Entry 2BZ9 (X-ray diffraction, 2.21 A resolution); this record covers chain A.

# Chain A
Name: Sterol 14ALPHA-demethylase
Organism: Mycobacterium tuberculosis
Notes: EC 1.14.13.70
Reference sequence: P0A512 (CP51_MYCTU); numbering as in UniProt (aligned over 1-451)
Sequence (455 residues; numbered 1 to 455; the number before each row is that of its first residue):
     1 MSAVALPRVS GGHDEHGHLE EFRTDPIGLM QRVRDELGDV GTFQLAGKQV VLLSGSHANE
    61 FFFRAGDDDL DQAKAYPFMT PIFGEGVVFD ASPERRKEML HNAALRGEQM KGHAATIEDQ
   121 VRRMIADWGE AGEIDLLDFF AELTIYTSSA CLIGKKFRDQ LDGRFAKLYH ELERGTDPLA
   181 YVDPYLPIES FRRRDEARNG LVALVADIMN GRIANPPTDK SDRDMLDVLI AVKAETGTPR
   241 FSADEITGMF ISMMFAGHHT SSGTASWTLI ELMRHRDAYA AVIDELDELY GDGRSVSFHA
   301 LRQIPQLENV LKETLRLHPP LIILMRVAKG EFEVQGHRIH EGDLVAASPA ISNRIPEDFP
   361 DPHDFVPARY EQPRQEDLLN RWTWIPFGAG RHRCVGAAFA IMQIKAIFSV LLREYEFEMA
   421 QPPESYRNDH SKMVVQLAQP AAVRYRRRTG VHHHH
Disordered / not traced: 1, 85-98, 217-220, 450-455
Construct notes: engineered mutation Leu37 (Cys in P0A512), Ala442 (Cys in P0A512)
Ion coordination: heme Fe near Cys394 (its only coordinating residue here)
Small-molecule neighbours: heme (HEM): Phe63, Gln72, Tyr76, Leu100, Leu105, Leu152, Ala256, Gly257, Thr260, Ser261, Thr264, Leu315, Pro320, Leu321, Leu324, Arg326, Ile385, Pro386, Phe387, Gly388, His392, Cys394, Val395, Gly396, Phe399, Ala400

# Summary
Chain A binds heme.
Chain A is Sterol 14ALPHA-demethylase (Mycobacterium tuberculosis); the structure, Ligand-free structure of
sterol 14alpha-demethylase from Mycobacterium tuberculosis in P2(1) space group, was determined by X-ray
diffraction together with 2CI0 and 2CIB from the same study.
